Entry 1OA9 (X-ray diffraction, 2.00 A resolution); this record covers chain A.

# Chain A
Molecule: Cellulase
From: Melanocarpus albomyces
Notes: EC 3.2.1.4
Reference sequence: Q8J0K8 (Q8J0K8); residues 1-214 here correspond to UniProt positions 22-235 (UniProt number = residue number + 21)
Chain sequence (214 residues; numbered 1 to 214; the number before each row is that of its first residue):
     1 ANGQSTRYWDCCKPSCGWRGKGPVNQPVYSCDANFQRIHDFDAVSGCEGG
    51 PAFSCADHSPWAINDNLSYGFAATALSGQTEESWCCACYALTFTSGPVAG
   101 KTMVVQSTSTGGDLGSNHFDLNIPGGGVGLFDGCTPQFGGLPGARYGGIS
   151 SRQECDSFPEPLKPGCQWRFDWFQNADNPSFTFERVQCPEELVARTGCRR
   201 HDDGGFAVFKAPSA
Unresolved in the structure: 209-214
Disulfide bonds: Cys11-Cys134, Cys12-Cys47, Cys16-Cys85, Cys31-Cys55, Cys86-Cys198, Cys88-Cys188, Cys155-Cys166

# In short
Chain A is Cellulase (Melanocarpus albomyces); the structure, Structure of Melanocarpus albomyces
endoglucanase, was determined by X-ray diffraction, deposited together with 1OA7.
